PDB entry 7VKP | X-ray diffraction, 2.30 A resolution | chain A

[Chain A]
Molecule: PfkB domain protein
Source organism: Escherichia coli (strain B / BL21-DE3)
UniProt: A0A140N873 (A0A140N873_ECOBD); residues 1-313 here = UniProt positions 1-313
Amino-acid sequence (313 residues; each row starts with the number of its first residue):
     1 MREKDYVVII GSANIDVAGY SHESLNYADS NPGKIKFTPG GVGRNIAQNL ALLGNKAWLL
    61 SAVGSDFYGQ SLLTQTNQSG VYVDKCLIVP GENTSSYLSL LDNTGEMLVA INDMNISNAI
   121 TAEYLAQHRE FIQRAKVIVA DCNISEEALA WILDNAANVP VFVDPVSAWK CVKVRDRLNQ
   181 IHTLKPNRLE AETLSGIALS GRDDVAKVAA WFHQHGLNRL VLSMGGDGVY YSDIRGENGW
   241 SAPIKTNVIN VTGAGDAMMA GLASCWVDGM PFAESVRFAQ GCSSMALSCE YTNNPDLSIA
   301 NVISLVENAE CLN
Disordered / not traced: 1, 309-313
Reported in the primary citation:
  - self-association interface (contacts with another copy of this molecule); pairs are residue here / residue on that copy: Asn-31/Ala-110 (hydrogen bond), Ile-35/Asp-113 (backbone contact), Ile-35/Asn-93 (backbone contact), Tyr-68/Gln-75 (hydrogen bond), Ile-15, Leu-25, Tyr-27, Asn-31, Gly-33, Ile-35, Phe-37, Phe-67, Tyr-68, Thr-74, Leu-98, Leu-100, Val-109, Ala-110, Ile-111
  - catalytic residues: Asp-256 (citing earlier work)

[In short]
The paper reports the catalytic residue Asp-256; a self-association interface involving Ile-15, Leu-25 and
Tyr-27 among others.
Chain A is PfkB domain protein (Escherichia coli (strain B / BL21-DE3)); the structure, Crystal structure of
E.coli pseudouridine kinase PsuK, was determined by X-ray diffraction, deposited together with 7VSK.
